PDB entry 8YU9 | X-ray diffraction, 3.25 A resolution | chains C and D of the 6 polymer chains in the assembly

# Chain C
Protein: Detyrosinated tubulin alpha-1B chain
From: Sus scrofa
UniProt: Q2XVP4 (TBA1B_PIG); residue numbers follow UniProt; this construct covers 1-440
Chain sequence (440 residues; row label = number of the first residue in the row):
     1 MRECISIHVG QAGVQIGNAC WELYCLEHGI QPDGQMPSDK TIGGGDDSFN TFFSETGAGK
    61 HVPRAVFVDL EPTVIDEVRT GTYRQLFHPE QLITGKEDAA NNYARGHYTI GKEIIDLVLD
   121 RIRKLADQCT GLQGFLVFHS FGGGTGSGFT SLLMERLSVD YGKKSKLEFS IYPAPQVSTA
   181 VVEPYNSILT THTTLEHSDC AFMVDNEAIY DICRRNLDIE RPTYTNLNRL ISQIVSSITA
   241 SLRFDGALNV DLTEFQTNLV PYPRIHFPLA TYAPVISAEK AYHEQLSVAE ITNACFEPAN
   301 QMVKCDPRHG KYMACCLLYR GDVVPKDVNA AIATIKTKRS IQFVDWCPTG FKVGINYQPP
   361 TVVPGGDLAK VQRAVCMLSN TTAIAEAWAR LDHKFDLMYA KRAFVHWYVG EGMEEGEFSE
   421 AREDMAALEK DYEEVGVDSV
Bound ions: Ca2+: D39, T41, D47, E55
Ligand contacts:
  - A1D7A (4-(2-chloranylthieno[3,2-d]pyrimidin-4-yl)-7-methoxy-1,3-dihydroquinoxalin-2-one): N101, T179, A180, V181
  - GTP (guanosine-5'-triphosphate): V9, G10, Q11, A12, Q15, I16, D69, D98, A99, A100, N101, S140, G142, G143, G144, T145, G146, I171, V177, S178, T179, E183, N206, Y224, L227, N228, I231
Swiss-Prot annotation at these positions:
  - motif: M1 to C4 (MREC motif)
  - active site: E254
  - binding site (GTP): G10, Q11, A12, Q15, E71, A99, S140, G143, G144, T145, G146, T179, E183, N206, Y224, N228, L252
  - binding site (Mg(2+)): E71
  - modified residue: K40 (N6,N6,N6-trimethyllysine), S48 (Phosphoserine), S232 (Phosphoserine), Y282 (3'-nitrotyrosine), R339 (Omega-N-methylarginine), S439 (Phosphoserine)
  - cross-link (Glycyl lysine isopeptide (Lys-Gly)): K326 (interchain with G-Cter in ubiquitin), K370 (interchain with G-Cter in ubiquitin)

# Chain D
Protein: Tubulin beta chain
From: Sus scrofa
UniProt: A0A8D0VN39 (A0A8D0VN39_PIG); numbering as in UniProt (aligned over 1-431)
Chain sequence (431 residues; row label = number of the first residue in the row):
     1 MREIVHIQAG QCGNQIGAKF WEVISDEHGI DPTGSYHGDS DLQLERINVY YNEATGNKYV
    61 PRAILVDLEP GTMDSVRSGP FGQIFRPDNF VFGQSGAGNN WAKGHYTEGA ELVDSVLDVV
   121 RKESESCDCL QGFQLTHSLG GGTGSGMGTL LISKIREEYP DRIMNTFSVM PSPKVSDTVV
   181 EPYNATLSVH QLVENTDETY CIDNEALYDI CFRTLKLTTP TYGDLNHLVS ATMSGVTTCL
   241 RFPGQLNADL RKLAVNMVPF PRLHFFMPGF APLTSRGSQQ YRALTVPELT QQMFDSKNMM
   301 AACDPRHGRY LTVAAIFRGR MSMKEVDEQM LNVQNKNSSY FVEWIPNNVK TAVCDIPPRG
   361 LKMSATFIGN STAIQELFKR ISEQFTAMFR RKAFLHWYTG EGMDEMEFTE AESNMNDLVS
   421 EYQQYQDATA D
Disordered / not traced: 95-97, 274-283
Ligand contacts:
  - A1D7A (4-(2-chloranylthieno[3,2-d]pyrimidin-4-yl)-7-methoxy-1,3-dihydroquinoxalin-2-one): V236, C239, L240, L246, A248, K252, L253, N256, M257, V313, A314, A315, I316, N347, N348, V349, K350, T351, A352
  - GDP (guanosine-5'-diphosphate): G10, Q11, C12, Q15, I16, D67, S138, G140, G141, G142, T143, G144, V169, P171, V175, S176, E181, N204, L207, Y222, L225, N226

# Chain C / chain D interface
Contacting residue pairs - 52 pairs, chain C then chain D:
  Q11(C) with N247(D)
  E71(C) with N247(D)
  T73(C) with N247(D)
  K96(C) with C129(D)
  E97(C) with R2(D), salt bridge; C129(D)
  D98(C) with D249(D); K252(D)
  A100(C) with R251(D)
  N101(C) with K252(D); N256(D), hydrogen bond
  R105(C) with R251(D)
  P175(C) with N347(D)
  V177(C) with Q245(D)
  S178(C) with K350(D), hydrogen bond (backbone-side chain)
  T179(C) with Q245(D); K350(D)
  A180(C) with N256(D)
  V181(C) with N256(D), hydrogen bond (backbone-side chain); I345(D), hydrophobic; P346(D); N347(D)
  E220(C) with K324(D), salt bridge
  R221(C) with M323(D); K324(D); D327(D), salt bridge
  Y224(C) with Q245(D)
  K394(C) with P346(D)
  L397(C) with E343(D); W344(D); P346(D), hydrophobic
  M398(C) with W344(D), hydrogen bond (backbone-backbone); I345(D), hydrophobic; P346(D)
  K401(C) with F260(D); W344(D); T429(D), hydrogen bond (side chain-backbone)
  A403(C) with P259(D); F260(D), hydrophobic
  F404(C) with V255(D); N256(D); V258(D); P259(D), hydrogen bond (backbone-backbone); I345(D), hydrophobic
  H406(C) with V258(D), hydrogen bond (side chain-backbone); P259(D); F260(D); P261(D)
  W407(C) with D197(D); A254(D), hydrogen bond (side chain-backbone); V255(D), hydrogen bond (side chain-backbone); V258(D), hydrogen bond (side chain-backbone)
Interface residues without a listed pair, chain C (29 interface residues in all): V182, Y210, R402
Interface residues without a listed pair, chain D (31 interface residues in all): R162, M257, T312, V353, A428, A430

# In short
Chain C and chain D form an interface of 29 and 31 residues respectively; the contacts include 10 hydrogen
bonds and 3 salt bridges. Among the polar pairs are E97(C)-R2(D), E220(C)-K324(D) and R221(C)-D327(D).
Compound A1D7A is bound between chain C and chain D.
Here chain C is Detyrosinated tubulin alpha-1B chain and chain D is Tubulin beta chain, both from Sus scrofa.
Entry 8YU9 (Tubulin-RB3-TTL in complex with compound SI10) was determined by X-ray diffraction, deposited
together with 8YTX and 8YUA.
